Entry 8WZB (electron microscopy, 3.28 A resolution); this record covers chains A and E of the 11 polymer chains in the assembly.

[Chain A]
Molecule: DPY30 domain containing 2
Source organism: Mus musculus
UniProtKB: Q9D3X8 (Q9D3X8_MOUSE); numbering as in UniProt (aligned over 1-139)
Amino-acid sequence (159 residues; numbered -19 to 139; the number before each row is that of its first residue; numbers below 1 keep their minus sign (Met-19 is residue -19)):
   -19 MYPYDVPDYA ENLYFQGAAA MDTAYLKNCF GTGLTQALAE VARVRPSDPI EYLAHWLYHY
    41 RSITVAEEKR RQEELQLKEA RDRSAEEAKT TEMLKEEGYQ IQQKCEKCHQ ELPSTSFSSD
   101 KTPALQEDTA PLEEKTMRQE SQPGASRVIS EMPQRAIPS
Disordered / not traced: -19 to 0, 47-139
Sequence notes: initiating methionine (-19); expression tag (-18 to 0)

[Chain E]
Molecule: Nucleoside diphosphate kinase homolog 5
Source organism: Mus musculus
UniProtKB: Q99MH5 (NDK5_MOUSE); residue numbers follow UniProt; this construct covers 1-211
Amino-acid sequence (225 residues; each row starts with the number of its first residue; numbers below 1 keep their minus sign (Met-13 is residue -13)):
   -13 MEQKLISEED LGSGMEVSMP LPQIYVEKTL ALIKPDVVDK EEEIQDIILG SGFTIIQRRK
    47 LHLSPEHCSN FYVEQYGKMF FPNLTAYMSS GPLVAMILAR HKAISYWKEL MGPSNSLVAK
   107 ETHPDSLRAI YGTDELRNAL HGSNDFAASE REIRFMFPAV IIEPIPIGQA AKDYINLYVA
   167 PTLLQGLTEL CKEKPPDPYL WLADWLMKNN PNKPKLCHFP VTEEP
Disordered / not traced: -13 to 4, 206-211
Sequence notes: initiating methionine (-13); expression tag (-12 to 0)

[How chain A and chain E interact]
Residue-residue contacts - 41 pairs, chain A then chain E:
  Asp2(A) with Cys177(E); Lys178(E), salt bridge; Lys180(E), salt bridge
  Tyr5(A) with Lys180(E); Pro181(E); Pro184(E)
  Leu6(A) with Leu173(E), hydrophobic
  Cys9(A) with Pro184(E), hydrophobic
  Phe10(A) with Leu176(E), hydrophobic; Pro184(E), hydrophobic; Tyr185(E); Leu188(E), hydrophobic
  Leu18(A) with Ile161(E); Val165(E), hydrophobic; Leu169(E), hydrophobic
  Val21(A) with Tyr160(E), hydrogen bond (backbone-side chain)
  Ala22(A) with Ala157(E), hydrophobic; Tyr160(E), hydrophobic; Ile161(E), hydrophobic
  Arg23(A) with Ile147(E)
  Val24(A) with Ala145(E), hydrophobic
  Arg25(A) with Arg140(E); Pro152(E); Tyr160(E)
  Asp28(A) with Asn196(E), hydrogen bond; Asn198(E), hydrogen bond; Lys199(E)
  Pro29(A) with Tyr160(E); Val165(E), hydrophobic
  Ile30(A) with Thr168(E); Leu192(E); Asn196(E)
  Leu33(A) with Leu192(E), hydrophobic
  Ala34(A) with Ala189(E); Leu192(E), hydrophobic; Met193(E), hydrophobic
  Leu37(A) with Tyr185(E), hydrophobic; Leu188(E), hydrophobic
  Tyr38(A) with Ala189(E)
  Tyr40(A) with Tyr185(E)
  Arg41(A) with Leu186(E)
Interface residues without a listed pair, chain A (24 interface residues in all): Gly13, Pro26, Glu31, His35
Interface residues without a listed pair, chain E (29 interface residues in all): Val146, Ile151, Pro197

[Overview]
24 residues of chain A face 29 of chain E across their interface; the contacts include 3 hydrogen bonds and 2
salt bridges. Polar pairs include Asp2(A)-Lys178(E), Asp2(A)-Lys180(E) and Val21(A)-Tyr160(E).
Chain A is DPY30 domain containing 2 and chain E is Nucleoside diphosphate kinase homolog 5, both from Mus
musculus; the structure, RS head-neck monomer, was determined by electron microscopy, deposited together with
8X2U.
